Entry 4K0K (X-ray diffraction, 3.40 A resolution); this record covers chains A and E of the 23 polymer chains in the assembly.

[Chain A]
Molecule: 16S ribosomal RNA
Source organism: Thermus thermophilus
Sequence (1517 nucleotides; numbered 6 to 1522; the number before each row is that of its first residue):
     6 UGGAGAGUUUGAUCCUGGCUCAGGGUGAACGCUGGCGGCGUGCCUAAGAC
    56 AUGCAAGUCGUGCGGGCCGCGGGAUUUUACUCCGUGGUCAGCGGCGGACG
   106 GGUGAGUAACGCGUGGGUGACCUACCCGGAAGAGGGGGACAACCCGGGGA
   156 AACUCGGGCUAAUCCCCCAUGUGGACCCGCCCCUUGGGGUGUGUCCAAAG
   206 GGCUUUGCCCGCUUCCGGAUGGGCCCGCGUCCCAUCAGCUAGUUGGUGGG
   256 GUAAUGGCCCACCAAGGCGACGACGGGUAGCCGGUCUGAGAGGAUGGCCG
   306 GCCACAGGGGCACUGAGACACGGGCCCCACUCCUACGGGAGGCAGCAGUU
   356 AGGAAUCUUCCGCAAUGGGCGCAAGCCUGACGGAGCGACGCCGCUUGGAG
   406 GAAGAAGCCCUUCGGGGUGUAAACUCCUGAACCCGGGACGAAACCCCCGA
   456 CGAGGGGACUGACGGUACCGGGGUAAUAGCGCCGGCCAACUCCGUGCCAG
   506 CAGCCGCGGUAAUACGGAGGGCGCGAGCGUUACCCGGAUUCACUGGGCGU
   556 AAAGGGCGUGUAGGCGGCCUGGGGCGUCCCAUGUGAAAGACCACGGCUCA
   606 ACCGUGGGGGAGCGUGGGAUACGCUCAGGCUAGACGGUGGGAGAGGGUGG
   656 UGGAAUUCCCGGAGUAGCGGUGAAAUGCGCAGAUACCGGGAGGAACGCCG
   706 AUGGCGAAGGCAGCCACCUGGUCCACCCGUGACGCUGAGGCGCGAAAGCG
   756 UGGGGAGCAAACCGGAUUAGAUACCCGGGUAGUCCACGCCCUAAACGAUG
   806 CGCGCUAGGUCUCUGGGUCUCCUGGGGGCCGAAGCUAACGCGUUAAGCGC
   856 GCCGCCUGGGGAGUACGGCCGCAAGGCUGAAACUCAAAGGAAUUGACGGG
   906 GGCCCGCACAAGCGGUGGAGCAUGUGGUUUAAUUCGAAGCAACGCGAAGA
   956 ACCUUACCAGGCCUUGACAUGCUAGGGAACCCGGGUGAAAGCCUGGGGUG
  1006 CCCCGCGAGGGGAGCCCUAGCACAGGUGCUGCAUGGCCGUCGUCAGCUCG
  1056 UGCCGUGAGGUGUUGGGUUAAGUCCCGCAACGAGCGCAACCCCCGCCGUU
  1106 AGUUGCCAGCGGUUCGGCCGGGCACUCUAACGGGACUGCCCGCGAAAGCG
  1156 GGAGGAAGGAGGGGACGACGUCUGGUCAGCAUGGCCCUUACGGCCUGGGC
  1206 GACACACGUGCUACAAUGCCCACUACAAAGCGAUGCCACCCGGCAACGGG
  1256 GAGCUAAUCGCAAAAAGGUGGGCCCAGUUCGGAUUGGGGUCUGCAACCCG
  1306 ACCCCAUGAAGCCGGAAUCGCUAGUAAUCGCGGAUCAGCCAUGCCGCGGU
  1356 GAAUACGUUCCCGGGCCUUGUACACACCGCCCGUCACGCCAUGGGAGCGG
  1406 GCUCUACCCGAAGUCGCCGGGAGCCUACGGGCAGGCGCCGAGGGUAGGGC
  1456 CCGUGACUGGGGCGAAGUCGUAACAAGGUAGCUGUACCGGAAGGUGCGGC
  1506 UGGAUCACCUCCUUUCU
Disordered / not traced: 1512-1517
Sequence notes: conflict A79 (G131378 in 55771382)

[Chain E]
Protein: 30S ribosomal protein S5
Source organism: Thermus thermophilus
UniProtKB: Q5SHQ5 (RS5_THET8); numbering as in UniProt (aligned over 5-155)
Amino-acid sequence (151 residues; each row starts with the number of its first residue):
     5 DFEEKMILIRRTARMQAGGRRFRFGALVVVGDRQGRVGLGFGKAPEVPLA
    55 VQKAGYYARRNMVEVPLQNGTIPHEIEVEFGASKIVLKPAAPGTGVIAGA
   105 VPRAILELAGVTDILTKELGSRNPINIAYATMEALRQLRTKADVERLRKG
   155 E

[Chain A / chain E interface]
Contacting residue pairs - 76 pairs, chain A then chain E:
  U6(A) - Ala95(E)  base contact
  G7(A) - Ala94(E)  base contact
  G7(A) - Ala95(E)  hydrogen bond to the base
  G7(A) - Thr98(E)  base contact
  G7(A) - Leu119(E)  base contact
  G8(A) - Lys92(E)  base contact
  G8(A) - Thr120(E)  hydrogen bond to the sugar
  G8(A) - Lys121(E)  base contact
  A9(A) - Ile101(E)  sugar contact
  A9(A) - Ala102(E)  hydrogen bond to the sugar
  A9(A) - Gly103(E)  sugar contact
  A9(A) - Thr120(E)  sugar contact
  G10(A) - Lys121(E)  salt bridge to the phosphate
  G10(A) - Glu122(E)  hydrogen bond to the phosphate
  G10(A) - Arg126(E)  hydrogen bond to the base
  A11(A) - Arg126(E)  salt bridge to the phosphate
  G16(A) - Ala17(E)  base contact
  G16(A) - Met19(E)  sugar contact
  G16(A) - Arg24(E)  hydrogen bond to the sugar
  A17(A) - Thr16(E)  sugar contact
  A17(A) - Ala17(E)  sugar contact
  U18(A) - Arg14(E)  phosphate contact
  C19(A) - Arg14(E)  salt bridge to the phosphate
  C19(A) - Asn127(E)  hydrogen bond to the phosphate
  C19(A) - Asn130(E)  hydrogen bond to the phosphate
  C20(A) - Ala86(E)  phosphate contact
  C20(A) - Ser125(E)  hydrogen bond to the phosphate
  C20(A) - Asn127(E)  phosphate contact
  C20(A) - Asn130(E)  hydrogen bond to the phosphate
  U21(A) - Ala86(E)  phosphate contact
  U21(A) - Ser125(E)  phosphate contact
  A543(A) - Lys121(E)  salt bridge to the phosphate
  A543(A) - Arg126(E)  salt bridge to the phosphate
  A842(A) - Gly85(E)  phosphate contact
  U899(A) - Arg18(E)  sugar contact
  U899(A) - Met19(E)  hydrogen bond to the sugar
  G900(A) - Met19(E)  phosphate contact
  G900(A) - Gln20(E)  sugar contact
  G900(A) - Ala21(E)  phosphate contact
  A901(A) - Ala21(E)  phosphate contact
  C1052(A) - Arg25(E)  hydrogen bond to the phosphate
  U1053(A) - Arg18(E)  salt bridge to the phosphate
  U1053(A) - Gln20(E)  phosphate contact
  U1053(A) - Arg25(E)  salt bridge to the phosphate
  G1055(A) - Pro49(E)  phosphate contact
  G1055(A) - Lys57(E)  salt bridge to the phosphate
  U1056(A) - Lys57(E)  salt bridge to the phosphate
  G1057(A) - Tyr60(E)  hydrogen bond to the phosphate
  G1057(A) - Tyr61(E)  hydrogen bond to the phosphate
  G1060(A) - Lys47(E)  hydrogen bond to the base
  U1061(A) - Phe84(E)  sugar contact
  U1061(A) - Ile129(E)  sugar contact
  U1061(A) - Asn130(E)  hydrogen bond to the sugar
  U1061(A) - Tyr133(E)  phosphate contact
  G1062(A) - Arg14(E)  hydrogen bond to the phosphate
  G1062(A) - Phe45(E)  sugar contact
  G1062(A) - Tyr133(E)  hydrogen bond to the phosphate
  A1063(A) - Arg14(E)  salt bridge to the phosphate
  A1063(A) - Thr16(E)  hydrogen bond to the phosphate
  A1063(A) - Ala17(E)  sugar contact
  A1063(A) - Lys47(E)  salt bridge to the phosphate
  G1064(A) - Thr16(E)  hydrogen bond to the phosphate
  G1064(A) - Ala17(E)  hydrogen bond to the phosphate
  G1064(A) - Arg18(E)  phosphate contact
  G1064(A) - Arg27(E)  salt bridge to the phosphate
  G1064(A) - Lys47(E)  base contact
  C1174(A) - Gln20(E)  base contact
  C1174(A) - Arg25(E)  hydrogen bond to the base
  G1175(A) - Gly22(E)  hydrogen bond to the sugar
  G1175(A) - Arg25(E)  sugar contact
  A1379(A) - Met19(E)  base contact
  C1380(A) - Arg24(E)  salt bridge to the phosphate
  A1381(A) - Gln20(E)  base contact
  A1381(A) - Ala21(E)  base contact
  A1381(A) - Gly22(E)  base contact
  A1381(A) - Gly23(E)  base contact
Other interface residues (no listed pair), chain A (37 interface residues in all): G542, U544, C1054, G1065, U1176
Other interface residues (no listed pair), chain E (44 interface residues in all): Leu53, Ser87, Val90, Pro93, Arg107, Leu123

[In short]
Chain A and chain E form an interface of 37 and 44 residues respectively, with 23 hydrogen bonds and 13 salt
bridges. Polar contacts include G7(A)-Ala95(E), G10(A)-Arg126(E) and G1060(A)-Lys47(E).
Here chain A is 16S ribosomal RNA and chain E is 30S ribosomal protein S5, both from Thermus thermophilus.
Entry 4K0K (Crystal structure of the Thermus thermophilus 30S ribosomal subunit complexed with a serine-ASL
and mRNA containing ...) was determined by X-ray diffraction, deposited together with 4JV5 and 4JYA.
